PDB entry 6FHS | electron microscopy, 3.75 A resolution | chains B and G of the 10 polymer chains in the assembly

Chain B:
Name: RuvB-like helicase
From: Chaetomium thermophilum var. thermophilum DSM 1495
Notes: EC 3.6.4.12
Reference sequence: G0RYI5 (G0RYI5_CHATD); residues 1-462 here = UniProt positions 1-462
Chain sequence (462 residues; each row starts with the number of its first residue):
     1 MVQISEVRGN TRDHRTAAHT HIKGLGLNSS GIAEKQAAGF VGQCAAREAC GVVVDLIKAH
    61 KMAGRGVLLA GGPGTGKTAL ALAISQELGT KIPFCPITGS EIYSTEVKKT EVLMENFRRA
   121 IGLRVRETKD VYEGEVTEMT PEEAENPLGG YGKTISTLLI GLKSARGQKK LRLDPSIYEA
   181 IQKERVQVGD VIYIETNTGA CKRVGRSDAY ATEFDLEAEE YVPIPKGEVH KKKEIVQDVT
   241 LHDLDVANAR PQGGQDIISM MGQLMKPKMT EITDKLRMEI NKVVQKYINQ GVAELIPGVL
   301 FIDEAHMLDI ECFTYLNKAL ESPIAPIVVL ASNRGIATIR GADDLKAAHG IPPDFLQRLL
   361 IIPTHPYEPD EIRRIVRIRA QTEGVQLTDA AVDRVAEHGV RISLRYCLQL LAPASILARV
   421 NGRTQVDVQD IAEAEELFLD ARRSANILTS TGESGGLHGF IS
Unresolved in the structure: 1-13, 145-155
Ligand contacts: ADP (adenosine-5'-diphosphate): Ala18, His19, His21, Gly39, Phe40, Val41, Gly72, Pro73, Gly74, Thr75, Gly76, Lys77, Thr78, Ala79, Tyr367, Ile375, Arg405, Leu408

Chain G:
Name: Ino80
From: Chaetomium thermophilum var. thermophilum DSM 1495
Chain sequence (1107 residues; numbered 750 to 1856; the number before each row is that of its first residue):
   750 MTDSYATKAS NLKKTAILAS KEAKRWQLRT NKGTKDLQAR AKRVMRDMMG FWKRNEREER
   810 DLRKAAERLE LENARKEEAD REAARQRRKL NFLISQTELY SHFISKKIKT HEVERSTDHP
   870 DVATDEKDKI PEPTLNINVP EPTGPIAPKV TDFNSLDFDN EDESALQAAA MANAQNAIAE
   930 AQKKAREFNK DETKLDEDGE MNFQHPELTE FEVAQPKLLN CQLKEYQLKG LNWLVNLYEQ
   990 GINGILADEM GLGKTVQSIS VMAYLAERYD IWGPFLVVAP ASTLHNWQQE VSKFVPDFKV
  1050 LPYWGTAADR KVLRKFWDRK HTTYKKDSPF HVMITSYQLV VSDVAYFQKM KWQYMILDEA
  1110 QAIKSSQSSR WKCLLGFHCR NRLLLTGTPI QNNMQELWAL LHFIMPSLFD SHDEFSEWFS
  1170 KDIESHAQSN TKLNEDQLKR LHMILKPFML RRVKKHVQKE LGDKIEIDVF CELSYRQRAM
  1230 YQSLRNQISI MDLIEKATVG DNEDSATLMN LVMQFRKVCN HPDLFERADT SSPFFCGHFA
  1290 ETGSFLREGT NVALGYSTRS LVEYRLPRLI WCDGGRLDKP GPGNLVAGFR SKYLNHMMNI
  1350 WTPENIRSSL EGIENFTWLR FVDTSLQEAY RASHTDVFAR AVDLASKQNR LGHMQIVYDE
  1410 PEDKKWTPVH ALFQICEREN PKAVAEITTE GVLRDLMNIA RVKYRELGLC RLEKAARPRA
  1470 SAPPIEVVCD SRSAVIEREN IMFHPAMRKA LFGPTPSEIK EASFGPRPVT LYPPRALLPA
  1530 PDHDKQRFTN ITVPSMARFV TDSGKLAKLD ELLRELKEGG HRVLLYFQMT RMIDLMEEYL
  1590 TYRNYKYCRL DGSTKLEDRR DTVADFQTRP EIFIFLLSTR AGGLGINLTT ADTVIFYDSD
  1650 WNPTIDSQAM DRAHRLGQTK QVTVYRLITR GTIEERIRKR ALQKEEVQRV VITGTGSVDF
  1710 SGRRPPENRN RDIAMWLADD EQAEMIERRE KELIESGEYD KIMQQRRKGG KRKRGAANGD
  1770 TVPSLEDMYH EGEGHFDDNK GSGAATPVDA DSLGRGGKRK KAGGSKKAKT TKQRLAIADG
  1830 EIDDGEIDID YKDDDDKGTD YKDDDDK
Unresolved in the structure: 750-1277, 1545-1856

How chain B and chain G interact:
Contacting residue pairs (64; chain B residue first):
  Leu123(B) - Met1347(G)  hydrophobic
  Val125(B) - Phe1338(G)  hydrophobic
  Glu127(B) - Phe1338(G)
  Glu127(B) - Tyr1342(G)  hydrogen bond
  Lys129(B) - Leu1334(G)  hydrogen bond (side chain-backbone)
  Arg185(B) - Glu1488(G)  salt bridge
  Tyr193(B) - Pro1329(G)
  Tyr193(B) - Pro1331(G)
  Tyr193(B) - Leu1334(G)
  Asn197(B) - Lys1341(G)  hydrogen bond (backbone-side chain)
  Thr198(B) - Gly1337(G)
  Thr198(B) - Phe1338(G)
  Thr198(B) - Lys1341(G)
  Ala200(B) - Pro1329(G)  hydrophobic
  Lys202(B) - Cys1321(G)  hydrogen bond (side chain-backbone)
  Lys202(B) - Asp1322(G)  salt bridge
  Lys202(B) - Gly1330(G)
  Arg203(B) - Ser1482(G)
  Ala218(B) - Arg1481(G)
  Glu220(B) - Arg1317(G)  salt bridge
  Glu220(B) - Ser1480(G)
  Lys233(B) - Leu1334(G)
  Ile235(B) - Leu1334(G)  hydrophobic
  Gln237(B) - Phe1338(G)
  Asp238(B) - Arg1339(G)
  Val239(B) - Phe1338(G)  hydrophobic
  Val239(B) - Leu1343(G)  hydrophobic
  Asp243(B) - Arg1339(G)  salt bridge
  Asp243(B) - Leu1343(G)
  Leu244(B) - Leu1343(G)  hydrophobic
  Leu244(B) - Met1347(G)
  Ala247(B) - Leu1343(G)  hydrophobic
  Asn248(B) - Leu1343(G)
  Asn248(B) - Met1347(G)
  Asn248(B) - Asn1348(G)
  Asn248(B) - Ile1349(G)
  Asn248(B) - Trp1350(G)  hydrogen bond (backbone-side chain)
  Pro251(B) - His1383(G)
  Pro251(B) - Thr1384(G)
  Gln255(B) - His1383(G)
  Gln255(B) - Asp1385(G)
  Asp256(B) - Asp1385(G)  hydrogen bond (backbone-side chain)
  Ile257(B) - Asp1385(G)  hydrogen bond (backbone-side chain)
  Ile257(B) - His1493(G)
  Ile258(B) - Phe1387(G)  hydrophobic
  Met260(B) - Ile1490(G)
  Met260(B) - Met1496(G)  hydrophobic
  Lys275(B) - Asn1364(G)  hydrogen bond (side chain-backbone)
  Lys275(B) - Trp1367(G)
  Leu276(B) - Ile1349(G)  hydrophobic
  Met278(B) - Asn1364(G)
  Glu279(B) - Ile1349(G)
  Glu279(B) - Asn1354(G)
  Glu279(B) - Asn1364(G)
  Glu279(B) - Phe1365(G)
  Ile280(B) - Ile1349(G)  hydrophobic
  Lys282(B) - Ser1358(G)  hydrogen bond
  Lys282(B) - Glu1363(G)
  Val283(B) - Ile1349(G)  hydrophobic
  Lys286(B) - Glu1353(G)  salt bridge
  Lys286(B) - Asn1354(G)
  Tyr287(B) - Met1346(G)  hydrogen bond (side chain-backbone)
  Tyr287(B) - Met1347(G)  hydrophobic
  Tyr287(B) - Asn1354(G)
Interface residues without a listed pair, chain B (41 interface residues in all): Glu184, Glu219, Gly253, Ala293
Interface residues without a listed pair, chain G (42 interface residues in all): Asp1327, Asn1344, Ser1382, Val1386, Ile1485, Asn1489

Summary:
The interface between chain B and chain G involves 41 residues on one side and 42 on the other, with 10
hydrogen bonds and 5 salt bridges. Polar contacts include Arg185(B)-Glu1488(G), Lys202(B)-Asp1322(G) and
Glu220(B)-Arg1317(G). Bound to chain B: ADP.
Chain B is RuvB-like helicase and chain G is Ino80, both from Chaetomium thermophilum var. thermophilum DSM
1495; the structure, CryoEM Structure of INO80core, was determined by electron microscopy, deposited together
with 6FML.
